2BON - chain A; structure by X-ray diffraction, 1.90 A resolution.

== Chain A ==
Molecule: Lipid kinase
Source organism: Escherichia coli
UniProt: P76407 (YEGS_ECOLI); numbering as in UniProt (aligned over 1-299)
Amino-acid sequence (332 residues; numbered -24 to 307; the number before each row is that of its first residue; numbers below 1 keep their minus sign (Met-24 is residue -24)):
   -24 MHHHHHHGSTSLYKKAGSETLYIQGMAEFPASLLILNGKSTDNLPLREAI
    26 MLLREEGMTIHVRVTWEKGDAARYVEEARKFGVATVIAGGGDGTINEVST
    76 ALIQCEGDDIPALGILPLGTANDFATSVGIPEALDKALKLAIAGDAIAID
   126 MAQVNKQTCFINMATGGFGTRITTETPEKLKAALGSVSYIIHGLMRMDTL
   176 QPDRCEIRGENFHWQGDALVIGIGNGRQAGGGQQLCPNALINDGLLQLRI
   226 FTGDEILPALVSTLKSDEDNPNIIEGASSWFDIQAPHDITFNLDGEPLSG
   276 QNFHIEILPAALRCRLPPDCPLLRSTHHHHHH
Unresolved in the structure: -24 to 4, 148-157, 302-307
Sequence notes: expression tag (-24 to 0, 300-307)
Metal / ion sites: Mg2+: Leu215, Asp218, Leu220
Curated features (UniProtKB/Swiss-Prot):
  - active site: Glu271 (Proton acceptor)
  - binding site (ATP): Thr40, Gly66 to Glu72, Thr95
  - binding site (Mg(2+)): Leu215, Asp218, Leu220

== In short ==
Leu215, Asp218 and Leu220 coordinate Mg2+. UniProt lists active-site residue Glu271, 9 ATP-binding residues
and 3 Mg2+-binding residues.
Chain A is Lipid kinase (Escherichia coli); the structure, Structure of an Escherichia coli lipid kinase
(YegS), was determined by X-ray diffraction together with 2JGR from the same study.
